PDB entry 8EQK | X-ray diffraction, 1.45 A resolution | chains C and F of the 3 polymer chains in the assembly

# Chain C
Molecule: 16-nt DNA strand
Sequence (16 nucleotides; each row starts with the number of its first residue):
     1 AATAACCGGAAGTGGG
Metal / ion sites: Na+ near DA11 (its only coordinating residue here)

# Chain F
Protein: Transcription factor PU.1
Organism: Homo sapiens
Notes: fragment: ETS-Domain
Reference sequence: P17947 (SPI1_HUMAN); numbering as in UniProt (aligned over 165-270)
Amino-acid sequence (106 residues; each row starts with the number of its first residue):
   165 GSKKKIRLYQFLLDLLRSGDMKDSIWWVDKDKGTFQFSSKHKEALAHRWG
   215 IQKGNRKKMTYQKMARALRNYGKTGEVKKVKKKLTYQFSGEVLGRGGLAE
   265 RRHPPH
Disordered / not traced: 165-168, 260-270
Curated features (UniProtKB/Swiss-Prot):
  - DNA-binding region: Ile170 to Ser253 (ETS)
  - binding site (DNA): Lys217, Arg230, Arg233, Lys243
  - natural variant: His211 (H211P: In AGM10), Val241 (V241G: In AGM10)
Reported in the primary citation:
  - binding site for the 16-nt DNA strand (chain C): Gln226

# Interface between chain C and chain F
Pairs across the interface (16; chain C residue first):
  DA5(C) - Ser203(F)  hydrogen bond to the phosphate
  DA5(C) - Lys206(F)  salt bridge to the phosphate
  DA5(C) - Lys247(F)  sugar contact
  DA5(C) - Leu248(F)  phosphate contact
  DC6(C) - Lys243(F)  salt bridge to the phosphate
  DC6(C) - Lys246(F)  phosphate contact
  DC6(C) - Lys247(F)  phosphate contact
  DC6(C) - Leu248(F)  hydrogen bond to the phosphate
  DC7(C) - Gln226(F)  base contact
  DC7(C) - Arg233(F)  base contact
  DC7(C) - Lys243(F)  phosphate contact
  DG8(C) - Arg230(F)  base contact
  DG8(C) - Arg233(F)  hydrogen bond to the base
  DG9(C) - Arg230(F)  hydrogen bond to the base
  DA10(C) - Arg230(F)  base contact
  DT13(C) - Arg220(F)  sugar contact
Other interface residues (no listed pair), chain C (9 interface residues in all): DA4, DG14

# Overview
Chain C and chain F form an interface of 9 and 10 residues respectively, with 4 hydrogen bonds and 2 salt
bridges. Polar pairs include DG8(C)-Arg233(F), DG9(C)-Arg230(F) and DA5(C)-Ser203(F). From UniProt: a
DNA-binding region and 4 DNA-binding residues on chain F. The paper reports a binding site for the 16-nt DNA
strand (chain C) at Gln226(F).
Here chain C is a 16-nt DNA strand and chain F is Transcription factor PU.1 (Homo sapiens). Entry 8EQK (Human
PU.1 ETS-Domain (165-270) Bound to d(AATAACCGGAAGTGGG)) was determined by X-ray diffraction together with
8E3K, 8E3R, 8E4H, 8E5Y, 8EBH, 8EE9 and 14 further entries from the same study.
